PDB entry 9F16 | electron microscopy, 4.40 A resolution (low resolution: residue-level contacts below are approximate; hydrogen-bond / salt-bridge calls are withheld) | chains C and D of the 7 polymer chains in the assembly

# Chain C (and D)
Name: Volume-regulated anion channel subunit LRRC8C
From: Homo sapiens
Notes: chain D of this document is another copy of the same molecule, construct and numbering; everything in this record applies to it too
UniProt: Q8TDW0 (LRC8C_HUMAN); residue numbers follow UniProt; this construct covers 2-801
Amino-acid sequence (811 residues; numbered 0 to 810; the number before each row is that of its first residue; numbering starts at 0):
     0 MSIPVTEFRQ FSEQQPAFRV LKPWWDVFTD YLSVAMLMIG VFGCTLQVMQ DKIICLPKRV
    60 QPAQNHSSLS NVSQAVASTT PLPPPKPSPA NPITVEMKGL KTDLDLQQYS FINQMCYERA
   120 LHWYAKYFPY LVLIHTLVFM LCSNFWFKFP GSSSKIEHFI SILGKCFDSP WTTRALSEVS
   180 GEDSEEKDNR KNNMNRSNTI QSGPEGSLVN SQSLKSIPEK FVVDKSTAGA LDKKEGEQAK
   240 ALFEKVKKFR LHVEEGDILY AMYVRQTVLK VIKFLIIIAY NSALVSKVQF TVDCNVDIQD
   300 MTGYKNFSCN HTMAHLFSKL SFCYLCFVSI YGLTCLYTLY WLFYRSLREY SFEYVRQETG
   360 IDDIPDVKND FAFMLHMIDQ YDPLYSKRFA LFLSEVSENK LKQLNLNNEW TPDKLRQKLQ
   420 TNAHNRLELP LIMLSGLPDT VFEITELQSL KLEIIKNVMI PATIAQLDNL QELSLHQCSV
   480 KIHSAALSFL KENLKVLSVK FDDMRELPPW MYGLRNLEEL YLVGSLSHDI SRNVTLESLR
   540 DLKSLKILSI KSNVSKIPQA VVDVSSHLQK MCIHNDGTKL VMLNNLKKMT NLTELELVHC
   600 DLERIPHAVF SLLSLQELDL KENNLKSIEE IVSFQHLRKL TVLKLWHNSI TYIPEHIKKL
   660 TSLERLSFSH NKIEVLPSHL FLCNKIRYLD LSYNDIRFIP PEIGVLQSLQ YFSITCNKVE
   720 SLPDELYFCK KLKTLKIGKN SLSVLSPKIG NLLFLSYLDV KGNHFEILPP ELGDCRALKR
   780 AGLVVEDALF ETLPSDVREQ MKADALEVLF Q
Unresolved in the structure: 0-15, 60-94, 177-235, 528-530, 571-810 (chain D: 0-41, 60-94, 136-275, 325-810)
Disulfide bonds: Cys54-Cys308, Cys115-Cys293
Differences from the reference sequence: initiating methionine (0); expression tag (1, 802-810); conflict Gly205 (Asp in Q8TDW0); engineered mutation Leu390 (Val in Q8TDW0)
UniProt features mapped onto this chain:
  - modified residue (Phosphoserine): Ser212, Ser215
  - glycosylation (N-linked (GlcNAc...) asparagine): Asn64, Asn70
  - natural variant: Leu390 (V390L: In TIMES; this construct carries the variant)
  - mutagenesis: Glu6 (E6C: Decreased amplitudes of swelling-activated current), Thr44 (T44C: Alters channel anion selectivity)

# Chain C / chain D interface
Contacting residue pairs (39):
  Arg58(C) - Met96(D)
  Thr101(C) - Gly98(D)
  Asp102(C) - Gly98(D)
  Asp102(C) - Lys100(D)
  Leu103(C) - Gly98(D)
  Leu103(C) - Leu99(D)
  Asp104(C) - Tyr108(D)
  Gln106(C) - Ile53(D)
  Gln106(C) - Cys54(D)
  Gln106(C) - Tyr108(D)
  Gln106(C) - Asn112(D)
  Gln107(C) - Leu55(D)
  Gln107(C) - Thr101(D)
  Gln107(C) - Tyr108(D)
  Ser109(C) - Ile53(D)
  Phe110(C) - Ile53(D)
  Phe110(C) - Asn309(D)
  Gln113(C) - Ile53(D)
  Gln113(C) - Asn309(D)
  Gln113(C) - Thr311(D)
  Met114(C) - Thr290(D)
  Met114(C) - Asn309(D)
  Glu117(C) - Phe289(D)
  Glu117(C) - His314(D)
  Tyr126(C) - His314(D)
  Asp299(C) - Lys57(D)
  Asp299(C) - Val59(D)
  Asp299(C) - Leu99(D)
  Met300(C) - Leu55(D)
  Met300(C) - Pro56(D)
  Met300(C) - Lys57(D)
  Met300(C) - Leu99(D)
  Thr301(C) - Lys97(D)
  Thr301(C) - Leu99(D)
  Gly302(C) - Met96(D)
  Gly302(C) - Leu99(D)
  Tyr303(C) - Met96(D)
  Tyr303(C) - Lys97(D)
  Tyr303(C) - Gly98(D)
Other interface residues (no listed pair), chain C (19 interface residues in all): Leu105
Other interface residues (no listed pair), chain D (24 interface residues in all): Arg58, Leu103, Leu105, Ser307, Lys318

# Overview
19 residues of chain C and 24 residues of chain D are in contact. UniProt lists 2 mutagenesis sites on chain
C.
Chain C and chain D are both Volume-regulated anion channel subunit LRRC8C (Homo sapiens); the structure,
Structure of a homomeric LRRC8C point mutation disease mutant, was determined by electron microscopy together
with 8RTS and 9EZC from the same study.
